7UQI - chains H and I of the 9 polymer chains in the assembly; structure by electron microscopy, 3.80 A resolution.

== Chain H (and I) ==
Protein: ATPase histone chaperone YTA7
Organism: Saccharomyces cerevisiae
Notes: EC 3.6.1.-; chain I of this document is another copy of the same molecule, construct and numbering; everything in this record applies to it too
Reference sequence: P40340 (ATAD2_YEAST); residue numbers follow UniProt; this construct covers 1-1379
Chain sequence (1416 residues; each row starts with the number of its first residue; numbers below 1 keep their minus sign (His-36 is residue -36)):
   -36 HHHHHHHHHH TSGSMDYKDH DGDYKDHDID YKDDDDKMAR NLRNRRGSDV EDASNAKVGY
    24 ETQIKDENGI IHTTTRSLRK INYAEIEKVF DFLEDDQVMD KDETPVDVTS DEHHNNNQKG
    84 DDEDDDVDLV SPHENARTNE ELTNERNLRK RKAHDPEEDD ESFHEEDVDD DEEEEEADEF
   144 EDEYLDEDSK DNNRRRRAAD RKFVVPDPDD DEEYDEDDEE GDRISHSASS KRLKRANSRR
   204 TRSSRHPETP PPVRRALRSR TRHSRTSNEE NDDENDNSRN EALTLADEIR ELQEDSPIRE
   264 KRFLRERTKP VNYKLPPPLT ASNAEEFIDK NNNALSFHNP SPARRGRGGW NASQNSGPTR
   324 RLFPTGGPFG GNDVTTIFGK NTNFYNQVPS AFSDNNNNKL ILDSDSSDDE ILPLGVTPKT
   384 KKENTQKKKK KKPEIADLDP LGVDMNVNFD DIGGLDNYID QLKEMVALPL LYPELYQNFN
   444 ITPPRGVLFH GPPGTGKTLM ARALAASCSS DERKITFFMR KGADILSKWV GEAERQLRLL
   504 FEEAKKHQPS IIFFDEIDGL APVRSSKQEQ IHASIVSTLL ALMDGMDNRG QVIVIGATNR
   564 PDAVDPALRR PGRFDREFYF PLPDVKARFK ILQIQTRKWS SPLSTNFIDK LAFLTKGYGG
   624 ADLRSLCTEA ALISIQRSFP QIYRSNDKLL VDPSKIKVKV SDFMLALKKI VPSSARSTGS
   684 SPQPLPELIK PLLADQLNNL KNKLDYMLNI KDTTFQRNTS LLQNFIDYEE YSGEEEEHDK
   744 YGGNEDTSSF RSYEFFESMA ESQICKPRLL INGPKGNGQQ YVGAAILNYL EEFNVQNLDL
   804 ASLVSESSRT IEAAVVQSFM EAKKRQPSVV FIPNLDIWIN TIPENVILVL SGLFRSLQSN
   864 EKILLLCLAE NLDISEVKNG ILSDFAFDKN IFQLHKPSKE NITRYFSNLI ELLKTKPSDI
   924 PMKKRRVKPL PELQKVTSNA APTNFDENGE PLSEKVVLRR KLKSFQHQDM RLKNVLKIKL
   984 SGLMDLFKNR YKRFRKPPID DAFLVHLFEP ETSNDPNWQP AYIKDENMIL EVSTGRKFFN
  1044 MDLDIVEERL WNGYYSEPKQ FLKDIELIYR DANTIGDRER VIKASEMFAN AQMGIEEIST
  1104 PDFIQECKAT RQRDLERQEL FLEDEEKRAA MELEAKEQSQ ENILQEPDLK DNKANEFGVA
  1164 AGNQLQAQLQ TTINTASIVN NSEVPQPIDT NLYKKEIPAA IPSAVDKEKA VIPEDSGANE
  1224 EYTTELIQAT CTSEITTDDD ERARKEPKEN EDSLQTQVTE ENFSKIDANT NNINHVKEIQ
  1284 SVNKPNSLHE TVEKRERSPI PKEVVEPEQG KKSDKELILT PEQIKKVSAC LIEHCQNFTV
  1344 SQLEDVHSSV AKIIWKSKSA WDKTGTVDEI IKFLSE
Unresolved in the structure: -36 to 319, 350-953, 1013-1023, 1132-1379
Sequence notes: expression tag (-36 to 0)
Curated features (UniProtKB/Swiss-Prot):
  - binding site (ATP): Gly454 to Thr461
  - modified residue: Ala2 (N-acetylalanine), Ser11 (Phosphoserine), Ser17 (Phosphoserine), Ser94 (Phosphoserine), Thr212 (Phosphothreonine), Thr229 (Phosphothreonine), Ser241 (Phosphoserine), Ser259 (Phosphoserine), Ser285 (Phosphoserine), Ser367 (Phosphoserine), Ser369 (Phosphoserine), Ser370 (Phosphoserine), Ser735 (Phosphoserine), Ser1142 (Phosphoserine), Ser1256 (Phosphoserine)
  - mutagenesis: Ser11 (S11A: Severely decreases phosphorylation, causes a G2/M transition delay, and leads to sensitivity to 6-azauracil (impairs transcriptional elongation); when associated with A-67; A-94; A-212; A-230 ...), Thr67 (T67A: Severely decreases phosphorylation, causes a G2/M transition delay, and leads to sensitivity to 6-azauracil (impairs transcriptional elongation); when associated with A-11; A-94; A-212; A-230 ...), Ser94 (S94A: Severely decreases phosphorylation, causes a G2/M transition delay, and leads to sensitivity to 6-azauracil (impairs transcriptional elongation); when associated with A-11; A-67; A-212; A-230 ...), Thr212 (T212A: Severely decreases phosphorylation, causes a G2/M transition delay, and leads to sensitivity to 6-azauracil (impairs transcriptional elongation); when associated with A-11; A-67; A-94; A-230 ...), Ser230 (S230A: Severely decreases phosphorylation, causes a G2/M transition delay, and leads to sensitivity to 6-azauracil (impairs transcriptional elongation); when associated with A-11; A-67; A-94; A-212 ...), Ser241 (S241A: Severely decreases phosphorylation, causes a G2/M transition delay, and leads to sensitivity to 6-azauracil (impairs transcriptional elongation); when associated with A-11; A-67; A-94; A-212 ...), Ser259 (S259A: Severely decreases phosphorylation, causes a G2/M transition delay, and leads to sensitivity to 6-azauracil (impairs transcriptional elongation); when associated with A-11; A-67; A-94; A-212 ...), Ser285 (S285A: Severely decreases phosphorylation, causes a G2/M transition delay, and leads to sensitivity to 6-azauracil (impairs transcriptional elongation); when associated with A-11; A-67; A-94; A-212 ...), Ser304 (S304A: Severely decreases phosphorylation, causes a G2/M transition delay, and leads to sensitivity to 6-azauracil (impairs transcriptional elongation); when associated with A-11; A-67; A-94; A-212 ...), Ser369 (S369A: Severely decreases phosphorylation, causes a G2/M transition delay, and leads to sensitivity to 6-azauracil (impairs transcriptional elongation); when associated with A-11; A-67; A-94; A-212 ...), Ser370 (S370A: Severely decreases phosphorylation, causes a G2/M transition delay, and leads to sensitivity to 6-azauracil (impairs transcriptional elongation); when associated with A-11; A-67; A-94; A-212 ...), Thr380 (T380A: Severely decreases phosphorylation, causes a G2/M transition delay, and leads to sensitivity to 6-azauracil (impairs transcriptional elongation); when associated with A-11; A-67; A-94; A-212 ...), 2 further mutagenesis entries in UniProt

== How chain H and chain I interact ==
Contacting residue pairs (6; chain H residue first):
  Phe332(H) - Ala1092(I)
  Phe332(H) - Asn1093(I)
  Phe332(H) - Met1096(I)  hydrophobic
  Gly333(H) - Glu1089(I)
  Gly334(H) - Glu1089(I)
  Tyr348(H) - Arg1081(I)  hydrogen bond
Other interface residues (no listed pair), chain H (8 interface residues in all): Asn335, Asp336, Phe347, Arg974
Other interface residues (no listed pair), chain I (7 interface residues in all): Lys1086, Glu1099

== Overview ==
8 residues of chain H and 7 residues of chain I are in contact; the contacts include 1 hydrogen bond. The
hydrogen-bonded pair is Tyr348(H)-Arg1081(I). UniProt lists 8 ATP-binding residues and 14 mutagenesis sites on
chain H.
Chain H and chain I are both ATPase histone chaperone YTA7 (Saccharomyces cerevisiae); the structure, Cryo-EM
structure of the S. cerevisiae chromatin remodeler Yta7 hexamer bound to ADP, was determined by electron
microscopy (same publication as 7UQJ and 7UQK).
